1JST - chains A and D of the 4 polymer chains in the assembly; structure by X-ray diffraction, 2.60 A resolution.

# Chain A
Name: Cyclin-dependent kinase-2
From: Homo sapiens
Notes: EC 2.7.1.-
UniProt: P24941 (CDK2_HUMAN); residue numbers follow UniProt; this construct covers 1-298
Sequence (298 residues; numbered 1 to 298; the number before each row is that of its first residue):
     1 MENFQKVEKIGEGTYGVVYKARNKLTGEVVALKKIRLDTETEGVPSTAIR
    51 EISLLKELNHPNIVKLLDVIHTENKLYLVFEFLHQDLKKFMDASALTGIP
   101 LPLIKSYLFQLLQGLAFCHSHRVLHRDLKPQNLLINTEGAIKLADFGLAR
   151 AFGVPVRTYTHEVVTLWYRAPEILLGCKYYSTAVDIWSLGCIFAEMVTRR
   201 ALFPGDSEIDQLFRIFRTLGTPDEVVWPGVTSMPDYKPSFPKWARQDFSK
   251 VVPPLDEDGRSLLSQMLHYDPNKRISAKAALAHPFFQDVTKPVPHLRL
Sequence notes: modified residue (160)
Modified residues: T160 (phosphothreonine; TPO)
Swiss-Prot annotation at these positions:
  - active site: D127 (Proton acceptor)
  - binding site (ATP): I10 to V18, K33, E81 to L83, D86, K129 to N132, D145
  - binding site (Mg(2+)): N132, D145
  - site (CDK7 binding): K9, K88, K89, L166
  - modified residue: M1 (N-acetylmethionine), K6 (N6-acetyllysine), T14 (Phosphothreonine), Y15 (Phosphotyrosine), Y19 (Phosphotyrosine), T160 (Phosphothreonine)
  - natural variant: P45 (P45L: In a glioblastoma multiforme sample)
  - mutagenesis: K9 (K9F: Reduced phosphorylation by CAK), T14 (T14A: 2-fold increase in activity), Y15 (Y15F: 2-fold increase in activity), K88 to K89 (Reduced phosphorylation by CAK), T160 (T160A: Abolishes activity), L166 (L166R: Reduced phosphorylation by CAK and reduced kinase activity)
Bound ions: Mn2+: N132 (together with ATP)
Small-molecule neighbours: ATP (adenosine-5'-triphosphate): I10, G11, E12, G13, T14, Y15, G16, V18, A31, K33, E51, V64, F80, E81, F82, L83, D86, Q131, N132, L134, D145

# Chain D
Name: Cyclin A
From: Homo sapiens
UniProt: P20248 (CCNA2_HUMAN); numbering as in UniProt (aligned over 175-432)
Sequence (258 residues; row label = number of the first residue in the row):
   175 VPDYHEDIHTYLREMEVKCKPKVGYMKKQPDITNSMRAILVDWLVEVGEE
   225 YKLQNETLHLAVNYIDRFLSSMSVLRGKLQLVGTAAMLLASKFEEIYPPE
   275 VAEFVYITDDTYTKKQVLRMEHLVLKVLTFDLAAPTVNQFLTQYFLHQQP
   325 ANCKVESLAMFLGELSLIDADPYLKYLPSVIAGAAFHLALYTVTGQSWPE
   375 SLIRKTGYTLESLKPCLMDLHQTYLKAPQHAQQSIREKYKNSKYHGVSLL
   425 NPPETLNL

# How chain A and chain D interact
Pairs across the interface - 19 pairs, chain A then chain D:
  E2(A) with R293(D), hydrogen bond (backbone-side chain); K300(D), salt bridge
  N3(A) with R293(D), hydrogen bond
  N23(A) with M246(D)
  K24(A) with K252(D), hydrogen bond (backbone-side chain); R293(D)
  L25(A) with K252(D); L255(D); Q290(D); R293(D); M294(D)
  T26(A) with M246(D); S247(D); V248(D); L249(D), hydrogen bond (backbone-backbone); K252(D); L297(D)
  G27(A) with L249(D)
  E28(A) with S247(D)
Also at the interface, not in a pair above, chain A (9 interface residues in all): R22
Also at the interface, not in a pair above, chain D (12 interface residues in all): F242

# In short
The interface between chain A and chain D involves 9 residues on one side and 12 on the other, with 4 hydrogen
bonds and 1 salt bridge. Among the polar pairs are E2(A)-K300(D), E2(A)-R293(D) and N3(A)-R293(D). Chain A
binds ATP.
Chain A is Cyclin-dependent kinase-2 and chain D is Cyclin A, both from Homo sapiens; the structure,
Phosphorylated cyclin-dependent kinase-2 bound to cyclin A, was determined by X-ray diffraction.
